Entry 7D43 (electron microscopy, 4.30 A resolution (low resolution: residue-level contacts below are approximate; hydrogen-bond / salt-bridge calls are withheld)); this record covers chains A and D of the 14 polymer chains in the assembly.

Chain A:
Molecule: Translation initiation factor eIF-2B subunit alpha
From: Homo sapiens
UniProtKB: Q14232 (EI2BA_HUMAN); numbering as in UniProt (aligned over 1-305)
Chain sequence (305 residues; each row starts with the number of its first residue):
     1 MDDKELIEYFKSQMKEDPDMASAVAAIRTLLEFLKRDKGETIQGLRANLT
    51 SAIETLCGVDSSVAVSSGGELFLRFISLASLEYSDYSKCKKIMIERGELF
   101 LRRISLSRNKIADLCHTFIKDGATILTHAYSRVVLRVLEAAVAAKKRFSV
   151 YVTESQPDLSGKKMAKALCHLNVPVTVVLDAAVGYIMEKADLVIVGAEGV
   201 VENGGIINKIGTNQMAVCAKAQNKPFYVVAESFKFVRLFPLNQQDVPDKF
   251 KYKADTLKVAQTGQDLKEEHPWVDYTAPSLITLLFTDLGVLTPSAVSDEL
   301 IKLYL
Disordered / not traced: 256-267

Chain D:
Molecule: Translation initiation factor eIF-2B subunit beta
From: Homo sapiens
UniProtKB: P49770 (EI2BB_HUMAN); residues 1-351 here = UniProt positions 1-351
Chain sequence (351 residues; each row starts with the number of its first residue):
     1 MPGSAAKGSELSERIESFVETLKRGGGPRSSEEMARETLGLLRQIITDHR
    51 WSNAGELMELIRREGRRMTAAQPSETTVGNMVRRVLKIIREEYGRLHGRS
   101 DESDQQESLHKLLTSGGLNEDFSFHYAQLQSNIIEAINELLVELEGTMEN
   151 IAAQALEHIHSNEVIMTIGFSRTVEAFLKEAARKRKFHVIVAECAPFCQG
   201 HEMAVNLSKAGIETTVMTDAAIFAVMSRVNKVIIGTKTILANGALRAVTG
   251 THTLALAAKHHSTPLIVCAPMFKLSPQFPNEEDSFHKFVAPEEVLPFTEG
   301 DILEKVSVHCPVFDYVPPELITLFISNIGGNAPSYIYRLMSELYHPDDHV
   351 L
Disordered / not traced: 1-7, 99-118

How chain A and chain D interact:
Residue-residue contacts (17):
  Thr117(A) with Asn280(D); Glu281(D)
  Phe118(A) with Phe278(D); Asn280(D)
  Lys120(A) with Asn280(D)
  Lys220(A) with Glu319(D)
  Tyr227(A) with Asn280(D)
  Leu283(A) with Asn242(D); Pro279(D)
  Val290(A) with Asn242(D); Phe278(D)
  Thr292(A) with Asn242(D); Tyr337(D)
  Ser294(A) with Ser334(D); Tyr337(D)
  Ala295(A) with Tyr337(D)
  Asp298(A) with Tyr337(D)
Other interface residues (no listed pair), chain A (13 interface residues in all): Ser279, Lys302
Other interface residues (no listed pair), chain D (10 interface residues in all): Phe285, Arg338

Summary:
13 residues of chain A face 10 of chain D across their interface.
Here chain A is Translation initiation factor eIF-2B subunit alpha and chain D is Translation initiation
factor eIF-2B subunit beta, both from Homo sapiens. Entry 7D43 (eIF2B-eIF2(aP), aPg complex) was determined by
electron microscopy together with 7D44, 7D45 and 7D46 from the same study.
